3WB1 - chains A and C of the 4 polymer chains in the assembly; structure by X-ray diffraction, 2.40 A resolution.

[Chain A (and C)]
Molecule: Uncharacterized protein MJ0488
Source organism: Methanocaldococcus jannaschii
Notes: chain C of this document is another copy of the same molecule, construct and numbering; everything in this record applies to it too
Reference sequence: Q57912 (Y488_METJA); numbering as in UniProt (aligned over 3-158)
Chain sequence (166 residues; row label = number of the first residue in the row):
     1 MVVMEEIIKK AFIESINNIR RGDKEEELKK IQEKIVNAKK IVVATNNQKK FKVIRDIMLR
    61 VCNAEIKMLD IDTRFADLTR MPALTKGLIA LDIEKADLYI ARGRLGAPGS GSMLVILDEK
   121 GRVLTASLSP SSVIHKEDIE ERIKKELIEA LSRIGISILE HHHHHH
Disordered / not traced: 1, 159-166
Sequence notes: expression tag (1-2, 159-166)

[How chain A and chain C interact]
Contacting residue pairs - 11 pairs, chain A then chain C:
  Phe-75(A) / Phe-75(C)  hydrophobic
  Phe-75(A) / Leu-78(C)  hydrophobic
  Leu-78(A) / Phe-75(C)  hydrophobic
  Leu-78(A) / Ile-89(C)
  Thr-79(A) / Thr-79(C)
  Arg-80(A) / Leu-88(C)
  Arg-80(A) / Leu-91(C)
  Arg-80(A) / Asp-92(C)  salt bridge
  Ile-89(A) / Leu-78(C)
  Leu-91(A) / Arg-80(C)
  Asp-92(A) / Arg-80(C)  salt bridge
Interface residues without a listed pair, chain A (9 interface residues in all): Thr-85, Leu-88
Interface residues without a listed pair, chain C (9 interface residues in all): Thr-85

[Overview]
Chain A and chain C each contribute 9 residues to their interface, with 2 salt bridges. Its one salt-bridged
contact is Arg-80(A)/Asp-92(C).
Chain A and chain C are both Uncharacterized protein MJ0488 (Methanocaldococcus jannaschii); the structure,
HcgB from Methanocaldococcus jannaschii, was determined by X-ray diffraction, deposited together with 3WB0 and
3WB2.
